Entry 4JWH (X-ray diffraction, 2.04 A resolution); this record covers chain A.

[Chain A]
Name: tRNA (guanine(9)-N1)-methyltransferase
Source organism: Schizosaccharomyces pombe
Notes: EC 2.1.1.221
Reference sequence: O14214 (TRM10_SCHPO); numbering as in UniProt (aligned over 1-304)
Amino-acid sequence (313 residues; row label = number of the first residue in the row; numbers below 1 keep their minus sign (Met-8 is residue -8)):
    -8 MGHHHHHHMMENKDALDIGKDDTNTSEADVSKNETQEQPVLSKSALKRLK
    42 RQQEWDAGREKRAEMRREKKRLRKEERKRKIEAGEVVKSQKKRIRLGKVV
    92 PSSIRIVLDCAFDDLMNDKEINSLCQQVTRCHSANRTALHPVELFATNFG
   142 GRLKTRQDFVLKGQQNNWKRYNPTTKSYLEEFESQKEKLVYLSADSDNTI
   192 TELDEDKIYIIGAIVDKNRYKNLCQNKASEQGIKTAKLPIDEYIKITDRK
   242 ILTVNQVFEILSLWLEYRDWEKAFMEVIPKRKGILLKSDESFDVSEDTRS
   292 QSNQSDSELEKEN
Disordered / not traced: -8 to 83, 237-240, 273-304
Construct notes: expression tag (-8 to 0)
Small-molecule neighbours: S-adenosylhomocysteine (SAH): Tyr182, Leu183, Ser184, Ala185, Asp186, Ile201, Ile202, Gly203, Ile205, Asp207, Asn209, Tyr211, Lys212, Asn213, Leu214, Cys215, Ala227, Lys228, Leu229, Ile231, Lys241, Ile242, Leu243, Thr244, Val245, Val248
Swiss-Prot annotation at these positions:
  - active site: Asp207 (Proton acceptor)
  - binding site (S-adenosyl-L-methionine): Leu183, Gly203, Asp207 to Tyr211, Cys215, Leu229, Lys241 to Leu243
  - modified residue: Ser296 (Phosphoserine)
  - mutagenesis: Lys110 (K110E: Completely abolishes interaction with tRNA; when associated with E-121 and E-127), Gln118 (Q118A: Completely abolishes catalytic activity), Arg121 (R121E: Completely abolishes interaction with tRNA; when associated with E-110 and E-127), Arg127 (R127E: Completely abolishes interaction with tRNA; when associated with E-110 and E-121), Arg147 (R147E: Completely abolishes interaction with tRNA; when associated with E-153), Lys153 (K153E: Completely abolishes interaction with tRNA; when associated with E-147), Val206 (V206A: Reduces catalytic activity to 19%), Asp207 (D207N: Completely abolishes catalytic activity), Lys208 (K208A: Reduces catalytic activity to 72%), Asn209 (N209A: Has weaker affinity for S-adenosyl-L-methionine and reduces catalytic activity to 10%), Thr244 (T244A: Reduces catalytic activity to 35%)
Reported in the primary citation:
  - conformationally variable residues (order/disorder transition): Lys236 to Arg240
  - catalytic residues: Asp207 (proposed by the authors, not directly observed)
  - mutagenesis - Q118A, D207N: abolished catalytic activity
  - mutagenesis - V206A, K208A, N209A, T244A: decreased catalytic activity
  - mutagenesis - N209A (Kd = 83.3 uM): decreased binding to SAM
  - mutagenesis - D207N: abolished binding to SAM
  - mutagenesis - K110A/R121A/R127A, R147A/K153A: abolished binding to tRNA

[Overview]
Bound to chain A: S-adenosylhomocysteine. From UniProt: active-site residue Asp207, 12
S-adenosyl-L-methionine-binding residues and 11 mutagenesis sites. The paper reports the catalytic residue
Asp207; V206A, K208A and N209A, among others, reduce catalytic activity; 8 substitutions were tested in all.
Chain A is tRNA (guanine(9)-N1)-methyltransferase (Schizosaccharomyces pombe); the structure, Crystal
structure of spTrm10(Full length)-SAH complex, was determined by X-ray diffraction, deposited together with
4JWF, 4JWG and 4JWJ.
